5NS6 - chains A and C of the 3 polymer chains in the assembly; structure by X-ray diffraction, 1.50 A resolution.

[Chain A (and C)]
Molecule: Beta-glucosidase
Notes: EC 3.2.1.21; chain C of this document is another copy of the same molecule, construct and numbering; everything in this record applies to it too
Amino-acid sequence (455 residues; each row starts with the number of its first residue; numbers below 1 keep their minus sign (Met-14 is residue -14)):
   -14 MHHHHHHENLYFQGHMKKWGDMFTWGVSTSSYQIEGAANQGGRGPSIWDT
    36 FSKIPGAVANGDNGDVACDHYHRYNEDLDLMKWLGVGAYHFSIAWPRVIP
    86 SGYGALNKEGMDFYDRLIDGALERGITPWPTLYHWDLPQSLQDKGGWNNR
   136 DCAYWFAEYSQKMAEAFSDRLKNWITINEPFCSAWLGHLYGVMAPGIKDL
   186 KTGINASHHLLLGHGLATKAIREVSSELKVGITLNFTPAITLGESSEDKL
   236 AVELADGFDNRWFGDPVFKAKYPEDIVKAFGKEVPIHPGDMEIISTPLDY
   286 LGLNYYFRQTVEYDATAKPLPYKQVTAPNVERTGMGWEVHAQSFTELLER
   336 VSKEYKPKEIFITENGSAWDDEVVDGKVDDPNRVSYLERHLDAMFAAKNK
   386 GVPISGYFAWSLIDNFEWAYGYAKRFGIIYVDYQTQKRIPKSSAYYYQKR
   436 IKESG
Disordered / not traced: -14 to 1, 440
Reported in the primary citation:
  - contacts within the chain: His75-Thr116 (backbone contact)
  - catalytic residues: Glu349 (proposed by the authors, not directly observed)
  - mutagenesis - H75R: increased stability
  - mutagenesis - H75R (99.4 +/- 16.3 s-1): increased catalytic activity

[Chain A / chain C interface]
Contacting residue pairs (33; chain A residue first):
  Lys2(A) with Lys2(C); Trp4(C)
  Asp6(A) with Trp4(C)
  Phe8(A) with Trp4(C), hydrophobic
  Trp68(A) with Leu107(C); Glu108(C), hydrogen bond (side chain-backbone)
  Lys362(A) with Asp154(C), salt bridge; Arg155(C)
  Asp364(A) with Asp154(C); Lys157(C), salt bridge; Glu212(C)
  Pro366(A) with Glu212(C)
  Phe380(A) with Trp4(C), hydrophobic; Gly5(C)
  Lys383(A) with Trp4(C)
  Asn384(A) with Lys3(C); Trp4(C), hydrogen bond (side chain-backbone)
  Ser427(A) with Asp154(C)
  Tyr430(A) with Leu107(C)
  Gln433(A) with Gly110(C)
  Lys434(A) with Thr112(C); Asn158(C)
  Arg435(A) with Gly5(C); Met7(C)
  Lys437(A) with Gly70(C), hydrogen bond (side chain-backbone); Gly72(C)
  Glu438(A) with Asp6(C); Met7(C); Phe8(C), hydrogen bond (backbone-backbone); Thr9(C), hydrogen bond; Gly72(C)
  Ser439(A) with Asp6(C); Met7(C)
Also at the interface, not in a pair above, chain A (19 interface residues in all): Met7
Also at the interface, not in a pair above, chain C (22 interface residues in all): Val71, Ser153, Ile436

[In short]
19 residues of chain A and 22 residues of chain C are in contact; the contacts include 5 hydrogen bonds and 2
salt bridges. Polar contacts include Lys362(A)-Asp154(C), Asp364(A)-Lys157(C) and Trp68(A)-Glu108(C). From the
paper: the catalytic residue Glu349(A); H75R of chain A increases stability.
Both chains are Beta-glucosidase. Entry 5NS6 (Crystal structure of beta-glucosidase BglM-G1 from marine
metagenome) was determined by X-ray diffraction together with 5NS7 from the same study.
